4ZYP - chains F and G of the 15 polymer chains in the assembly; structure by X-ray diffraction, 5.50 A resolution (low resolution: residue-level contacts below are approximate; hydrogen-bond / salt-bridge calls are withheld).

[Chain F]
Name: AM14 antibody Fab heavy chain
Organism: Homo sapiens
Notes: antibody fragment or engineered binder
Sequence (227 residues; numbered 1 to 217 plus 10 insertion-coded residues; the number before each row is that of its first residue; a row labelled like 82A-82C holds insertion residues (82A, then the next letters in order)):
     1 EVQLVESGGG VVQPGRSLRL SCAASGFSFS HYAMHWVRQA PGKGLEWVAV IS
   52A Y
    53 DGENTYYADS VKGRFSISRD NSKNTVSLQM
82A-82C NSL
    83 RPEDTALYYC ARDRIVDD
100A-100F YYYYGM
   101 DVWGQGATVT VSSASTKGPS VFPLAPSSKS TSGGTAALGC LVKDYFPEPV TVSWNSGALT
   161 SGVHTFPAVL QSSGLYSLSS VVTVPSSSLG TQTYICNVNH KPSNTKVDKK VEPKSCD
Disordered / not traced: 1, 128-133, 214-217
Cystine bridges: Cys22-Cys92, Cys140-Cys196

[Chain G]
Name: AM14 antibody light chain
Organism: Homo sapiens
Notes: antibody fragment or engineered binder
Sequence (215 residues; numbered 1 to 214 plus 1 insertion-coded residue; the number before each row is that of its first residue):
     1 DIQMTQSPSS LSASVGDRVT ITCQASQDIK KYLNWYHQKP GKVPELLMHD ASNLETGVPS
    61 RFSGRGSGTD FTLTISSLQP EDIGTYYCQQ YDNLP
   95A P
    96 LTFGGGTKVE IKRTVAAPSV FIFPPSDEQL KSGTASVVCL LNNFYPREAK VQWKVDNALQ
   156 SGNSQESVTE QDSKDSTYSL SSTLTLSKAD YEKHKVYACE VTHQGLSSPV TKSFNRGEC
Disordered / not traced: 213-214
Cystine bridges: Cys23-Cys88, Cys134-Cys194

[How chain F and chain G interact]
Contacting residue pairs (70; chain F residue first):
  His35(F) - Leu96(G)
  Gln39(F) - Gln38(G)
  Gln39(F) - Tyr87(G)
  Lys43(F) - Tyr87(G)
  Gly44(F) - Tyr87(G)
  Leu45(F) - Pro44(G)
  Leu45(F) - Tyr87(G)
  Leu45(F) - Phe98(G)
  Trp47(F) - Pro95A(G)
  Trp47(F) - Leu96(G)
  Trp47(F) - Phe98(G)
  Tyr58(F) - Leu94(G)
  Tyr58(F) - Pro95(G)
  Asp61(F) - Asp1(G)
  Tyr91(F) - Gln38(G)
  Arg96(F) - His49(G)
  Tyr100B(F) - Asn93(G)
  Tyr100C(F) - Tyr91(G)
  Tyr100C(F) - Pro95(G)
  Tyr100D(F) - Tyr91(G)
  Tyr100D(F) - Leu96(G)
  Gly100E(F) - Asn34(G)
  Gly100E(F) - Tyr36(G)
  Gly100E(F) - Gln89(G)
  Met100F(F) - Tyr36(G)
  Met100F(F) - Leu46(G)
  Met100F(F) - Gln89(G)
  Met100F(F) - Phe98(G)
  Trp103(F) - Tyr36(G)
  Trp103(F) - Val43(G)
  Trp103(F) - Pro44(G)
  Gly104(F) - Val43(G)
  Gln105(F) - Val43(G)
  Val121(F) - Glu123(G)
  Phe122(F) - Ser121(G)
  Phe122(F) - Glu123(G)
  Phe122(F) - Gln124(G)
  Pro123(F) - Ser121(G)
  Leu124(F) - Phe118(G)
  Leu124(F) - Val133(G)
  Ala125(F) - Phe118(G)
  Thr135(F) - Phe116(G)
  Ala137(F) - Phe116(G)
  Ala137(F) - Phe118(G)
  Ala137(F) - Leu135(G)
  Leu138(F) - Phe118(G)
  Leu141(F) - Ser131(G)
  Lys143(F) - Gln124(G)
  Lys143(F) - Thr129(G)
  Lys143(F) - Ser131(G)
  Lys143(F) - Thr180(G)
  His164(F) - Asn137(G)
  His164(F) - Asn138(G)
  His164(F) - Ser174(G)
  Phe166(F) - Leu135(G)
  Phe166(F) - Ser162(G)
  Phe166(F) - Thr164(G)
  Phe166(F) - Ser174(G)
  Phe166(F) - Leu175(G)
  Phe166(F) - Ser176(G)
  Pro167(F) - Ser162(G)
  Pro167(F) - Val163(G)
  Val169(F) - Gln160(G)
  Val169(F) - Glu161(G)
  Val169(F) - Ser162(G)
  Leu170(F) - Gln160(G)
  Gln171(F) - Gln160(G)
  Val181(F) - Leu135(G)
  Thr183(F) - Asn137(G)
  Lys209(F) - Glu123(G)
Also at the interface, not in a pair above, chain F (45 interface residues in all): Val37, Gly42, Glu46, Tyr59, Ala60, Asp101, Ala136, Ser179
Also at the interface, not in a pair above, chain G (43 interface residues in all): Glu55, Gly100, Lys103, Pro119, Ser127, Asp167

[In short]
The interface between chain F and chain G involves 45 residues on one side and 43 on the other.
Here chain F is AM14 antibody Fab heavy chain and chain G is AM14 antibody light chain, both from Homo
sapiens. Entry 4ZYP (Crystal Structure of Motavizumab and Quaternary-Specific RSV-Neutralizing Human Antibody
AM14 in Complex with Prefusion RSV F ...) was determined by X-ray diffraction together with 4ZYK from the same
study.
